PDB entry 3B0B | X-ray diffraction, 2.15 A resolution | chains B and A of the 4 polymer chains in the assembly

# Chain B (and A)
Name: Centromere protein S
Organism: Gallus gallus
Notes: chain A of this document is another copy of the same molecule, construct and numbering; everything in this record applies to it too
Chain sequence (107 residues; row label = number of the first residue in the row; numbering starts at 0):
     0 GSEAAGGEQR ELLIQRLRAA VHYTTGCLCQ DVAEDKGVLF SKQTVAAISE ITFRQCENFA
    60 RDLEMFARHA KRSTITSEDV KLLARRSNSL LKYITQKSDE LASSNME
Not modelled in the structure: 0-7, 105-106 (chain A: 0-4, 103-106)
Modified residues: Mse64 (selenomethionine; parent Met); Mse105 (selenomethionine)
Reported in the primary citation:
  - self-association interface (contacts with another copy of this molecule): F65, H68, L81, R84
  - mutagenesis - F65E/H68E/L81R/R84E: abolished binding to another copy of this molecule
  - mutagenesis - R15A/K41A/K70A: decreased binding to DNA

# Chain B / chain A interface
Pairs across the interface (25; chain B residue first):
  N57(B) - R85(A)
  D61(B) - R84(A)  salt bridge
  D61(B) - R85(A)  salt bridge
  Mse64(B) - R84(A)
  F65(B) - F65(A)  hydrophobic
  F65(B) - H68(A)  hydrogen bond (backbone-side chain)
  F65(B) - R84(A)
  H68(B) - F65(A)  hydrogen bond (side chain-backbone)
  H68(B) - R71(A)
  H68(B) - E77(A)  salt bridge
  H68(B) - D78(A)  salt bridge
  H68(B) - L81(A)
  A69(B) - H68(A)
  A69(B) - K70(A)
  K70(B) - E77(A)  salt bridge
  R71(B) - H68(A)  hydrogen bond
  E77(B) - H68(A)
  D78(B) - H68(A)  salt bridge
  L81(B) - H68(A)
  R84(B) - D61(A)  salt bridge
  R84(B) - Mse64(A)
  R84(B) - F65(A)
  R84(B) - R84(A)
  R85(B) - N57(A)
  R85(B) - R60(A)
Interface residues without a listed pair, chain B (15 interface residues in all): A66, L90
Interface residues without a listed pair, chain A (15 interface residues in all): A66, A69

# Overview
The chain B/chain A interface involves 15 residues from each chain, with 3 hydrogen bonds and 7 salt bridges.
Polar contacts include D61(B)-R84(A), D61(B)-R85(A) and H68(B)-E77(A). The paper reports that
F65E/H68E/L81R/R84E of chain B abolish binding to another copy of this molecule; a self-association interface
involving F65(B), H68(B) and L81(B) among others.
Both chains are Centromere protein S (Gallus gallus). Entry 3B0B (Crystal structure of the chicken
CENP-S/CENP-X complex) was determined by X-ray diffraction together with 3B0C, 3B0D, 3VH5 and 3VH6 from the
same study.
